Entry 1R9L (X-ray diffraction, 1.59 A resolution); this record covers chain A.

Chain A:
Protein: Glycine betaine-binding periplasmic protein
Source organism: Escherichia coli
UniProt: P14177 (PROX_ECOLI); residues 1-309 here correspond to UniProt positions 22-330 (UniProt number = residue number + 21)
Sequence (309 residues; numbered 1 to 309; the number before each row is that of its first residue):
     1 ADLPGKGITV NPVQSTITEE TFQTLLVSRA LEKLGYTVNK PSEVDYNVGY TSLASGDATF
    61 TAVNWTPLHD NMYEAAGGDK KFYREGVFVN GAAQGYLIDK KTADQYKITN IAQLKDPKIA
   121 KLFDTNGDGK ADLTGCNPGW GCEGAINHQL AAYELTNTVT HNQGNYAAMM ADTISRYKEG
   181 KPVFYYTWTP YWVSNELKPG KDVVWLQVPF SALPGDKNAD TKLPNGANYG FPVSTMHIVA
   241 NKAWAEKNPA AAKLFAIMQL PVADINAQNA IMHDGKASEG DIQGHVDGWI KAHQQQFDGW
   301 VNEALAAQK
Disulfides: Cys136-Cys142
Residues lining bound ligands: trimethyl glycine (BET): Ile17, Glu20, Tyr46, Trp65, Leu68, His69, Trp140, Gly141, Cys142, Tyr186, Trp188

Summary:
Bound to chain A: trimethyl glycine.
Chain A is Glycine betaine-binding periplasmic protein (Escherichia coli); the structure, structure analysis
of ProX in complex with glycine betaine, was determined by X-ray diffraction together with 1R9Q from the same
study.
